4YFN - chains A and C of the 6 polymer chains in the assembly; structure by X-ray diffraction, 3.82 A resolution.

== Chain A ==
Protein: DNA-directed RNA polymerase subunit alpha
Source organism: Escherichia coli O139:H28 (strain E24377A / ETEC)
Notes: EC 2.7.7.6
UniProtKB: A7ZSI4 (RPOA_ECO24); residues 1-329 here = UniProt positions 1-329
Sequence (329 residues; numbered 1 to 329; the number before each row is that of its first residue):
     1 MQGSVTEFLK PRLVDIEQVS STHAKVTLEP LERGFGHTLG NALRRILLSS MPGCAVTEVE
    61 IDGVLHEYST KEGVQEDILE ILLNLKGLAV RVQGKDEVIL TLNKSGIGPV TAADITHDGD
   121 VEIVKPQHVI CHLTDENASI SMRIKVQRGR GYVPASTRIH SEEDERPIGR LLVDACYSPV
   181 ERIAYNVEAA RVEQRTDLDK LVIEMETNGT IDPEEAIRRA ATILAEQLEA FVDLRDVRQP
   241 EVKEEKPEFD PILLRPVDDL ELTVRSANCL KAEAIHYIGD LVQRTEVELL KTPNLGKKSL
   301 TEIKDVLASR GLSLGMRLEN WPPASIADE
Not modelled in the structure: 236-329

== Chain C ==
Protein: DNA-directed RNA polymerase subunit beta
Source organism: Escherichia coli O139:H28 (strain E24377A / ETEC)
Notes: EC 2.7.7.6
UniProtKB: A7ZUK1 (RPOB_ECO24); residue numbers follow UniProt; this construct covers 1-1342
Sequence (1342 residues; numbered 1 to 1342; the number before each row is that of its first residue):
     1 MVYSYTEKKR IRKDFGKRPQ VLDVPYLLSI QLDSFQKFIE QDPEGQYGLE AAFRSVFPIQ
    61 SYSGNSELQY VSYRLGEPVF DVQECQIRGV TYSAPLRVKL RLVIYEREAP EGTVKDIKEQ
   121 EVYMGEIPLM TDNGTFVING TERVIVSQLH RSPGVFFDSD KGKTHSSGKV LYNARIIPYR
   181 GSWLDFEFDP KDNLFVRIDR RRKLPATIIL RALNYTTEQI LDLFFEKVIF EIRDNKLQME
   241 LVPERLRGET ASFDIEANGK VYVEKGRRIT ARHIRQLEKD DVKLIEVPVE YIAGKVVAKD
   301 YIDESTGELI CAANMELSLD LLAKLSQSGH KRIETLFTND LDHGPYISET LRVDPTNDRL
   361 SALVEIYRMM RPGEPPTREA AESLFENLFF SEDRYDLSAV GRMKFNRSLL REEIEGSGIL
   421 SKDDIIDVMK KLIDIRNGKG EVDDIDHLGN RRIRSVGEMA ENQFRVGLVR VERAVKERLS
   481 LGDLDTLMPQ DMINAKPISA AVKEFFGSSQ LSQFMDQNNP LSEITHKRRI SALGPGGLTR
   541 ERAGFEVRDV HPTHYGRVCP IETPEGPNIG LINSLSVYAQ TNEYGFLETP YRKVTDGVVT
   601 DEIHYLSAIE EGNYVIAQAN SNLDEEGHFV EDLVTCRSKG ESSLFSRDQV DYMDVSTQQV
   661 VSVGASLIPF LEHDDANRAL MGANMQRQAV PTLRADKPLV GTGMERAVAV DSGVTAVAKR
   721 GGVVQYVDAS RIVIKVNEDE MYPGEAGIDI YNLTKYTRSN QNTCINQMPC VSLGEPVERG
   781 DVLADGPSTD LGELALGQNM RVAFMPWNGY NFEDSILVSE RVVQEDRFTT IHIQELACVS
   841 RDTKLGPEEI TADIPNVGEA ALSKLDESGI VYIGAEVTGG DILVGKVTPK GETQLTPEEK
   901 LLRAIFGEKA SDVKDSSLRV PNGVSGTVID VQVFTRDGVE KDKRALEIEE MQLKQAKKDL
   961 SEELQILEAG LFSRIRAVLV AGGVEAEKLD KLPRDRWLEL GLTDEEKQNQ LEQLAEQYDE
  1021 LKHEFEKKLE AKRRKITQGD DLAPGVLKIV KVYLAVKRRI QPGDKMAGRH GNKGVISKIN
  1081 PIEDMPYDEN GTPVDIVLNP LGVPSRMNIG QILETHLGMA AKGIGDKINA MLKQQQEVAK
  1141 LREFIQRAYD LGADVRQKVD LSTFSDEEVM RLAENLRKGM PIATPVFDGA KEAEIKELLK
  1201 LGDLPTSGQI RLYDGRTGEQ FERPVTVGYM YMLKLNHLVD DKMHARSTGS YSLVTQQPLG
  1261 GKAQFGGQRF GEMEVWALEA YGAAYTLQEM LTVKSDDVNG RTKMYKNIVD GNHQMEPGMP
  1321 ESFNVLLKEI RSLGINIELE DE
Not modelled in the structure: 1-2
Small-molecule neighbours: 4C2 (N-[3,4-dioxo-2-(4-{[4-(trifluoromethyl)benzyl]amino}piperidin-1-yl)cyclobut-1-en-1-yl]-3,5-dimethyl-1,2-oxazole-4-sulfonamide): F1270, G1271, E1272, V1275, L1291, F1323, L1326, I1330, I1337
Swiss-Prot annotation at these positions:
  - modified residue (N6-acetyllysine): K1022, K1200
From the paper describing this entry:
  - binding site for 4C2: L1326

== Chain A / chain C interface ==
Pairs across the interface - 62 pairs, chain A then chain C:
  N41(A) - Y1087(C)
  N41(A) - R1216(C)  hydrogen bond (side chain-backbone)
  N41(A) - T1217(C)
  N41(A) - G1218(C)  hydrogen bond (side chain-backbone)
  R44(A) - E1083(C)
  R44(A) - Y1087(C)
  R44(A) - G1091(C)  hydrogen bond (side chain-backbone)
  R45(A) - E1083(C)  salt bridge
  R45(A) - D1084(C)  salt bridge
  R45(A) - G1215(C)  hydrogen bond (side chain-backbone)
  R45(A) - R1216(C)
  S49(A) - E1083(C)
  H66(A) - T927(C)
  H66(A) - I929(C)
  Y68(A) - I831(C)  hydrophobic
  Y68(A) - T927(C)
  Y68(A) - I929(C)  hydrophobic
  Y68(A) - A1055(C)  hydrogen bond (side chain-backbone)
  Y68(A) - K1057(C)
  T70(A) - A729(C)
  T70(A) - S730(C)
  T70(A) - K755(C)
  K71(A) - D728(C)
  E72(A) - D728(C)
  E72(A) - R731(C)  salt bridge
  E72(A) - K958(C)  salt bridge
  G73(A) - Y726(C)
  G73(A) - D728(C)  hydrogen bond (backbone-side chain)
  V74(A) - D728(C)  hydrogen bond (backbone-side chain)
  V74(A) - A729(C)
  Q75(A) - V727(C)
  Q75(A) - A729(C)
  D77(A) - A729(C)
  D77(A) - K755(C)  salt bridge
  D77(A) - Y756(C)
  D77(A) - N766(C)
  D77(A) - M768(C)
  L79(A) - Y756(C)
  E80(A) - M768(C)
  L83(A) - L693(C)  hydrophobic
  L83(A) - R694(C)
  K86(A) - D826(C)  salt bridge
  T134(A) - Y726(C)
  T134(A) - V727(C)  hydrogen bond (side chain-backbone)
  T134(A) - L773(C)
  Y152(A) - V823(C)  hydrogen bond (side chain-backbone)
  Y152(A) - Q824(C)
  S156(A) - R1059(C)
  E165(A) - E876(C)
  R170(A) - E876(C)
  L172(A) - E876(C)
  D174(A) - D826(C)
  D174(A) - K1057(C)  salt bridge
  D174(A) - R1059(C)  salt bridge
  E181(A) - R821(C)
  R182(A) - N1090(C)
  R182(A) - G1091(C)
  R182(A) - T1092(C)
  A184(A) - N1090(C)
  A184(A) - G1091(C)
  Y185(A) - Y1087(C)  hydrogen bond
  Y185(A) - G1218(C)
Interface residues without a listed pair, chain A (37 interface residues in all): L48, L65, E67, E76, I107, D135, P154, I168, I183
Interface residues without a listed pair, chain C (44 interface residues in all): Q767, P769, V771, I873, G874, V928, E962, V1056, E1089

== In short ==
37 residues of chain A and 44 residues of chain C are in contact; the contacts include 10 hydrogen bonds and 8
salt bridges. Polar contacts include R45(A)-E1083(C), R45(A)-D1084(C) and E72(A)-R731(C). Bound to chain C:
compound 4C2. From the paper: a binding site for 4C2 at L1326(C).
Here chain A is DNA-directed RNA polymerase subunit alpha and chain C is DNA-directed RNA polymerase subunit
beta, both from Escherichia coli O139:H28 (strain E24377A / ETEC). Entry 4YFN (Escherichia coli RNA polymerase
in complex with squaramide compound 14
(N-[3,4-dioxo-2-(4-{[4-(trifluoromethyl)benzyl]amino}piperidin-1-yl)cyclobut-1-en-1-yl]-3,5-dimethyl-1,2-oxazole-4-sulfonamide))
was determined by X-ray diffraction (same publication as 4YFK and 4YFX).
